Entry 6XKV (electron microscopy, 3.50 A resolution); this record covers chains P and R of the 6 polymer chains in the assembly.

== Chain P ==
Molecule: Cytochrome b
Organism: Rhodobacter capsulatus (strain ATCC BAA-309 / NBRC 16581 / SB1003)
UniProt: D5ANZ3 (CYB_RHOCB); residues 1-437 here = UniProt positions 1-437
Sequence (437 residues; each row starts with the number of its first residue):
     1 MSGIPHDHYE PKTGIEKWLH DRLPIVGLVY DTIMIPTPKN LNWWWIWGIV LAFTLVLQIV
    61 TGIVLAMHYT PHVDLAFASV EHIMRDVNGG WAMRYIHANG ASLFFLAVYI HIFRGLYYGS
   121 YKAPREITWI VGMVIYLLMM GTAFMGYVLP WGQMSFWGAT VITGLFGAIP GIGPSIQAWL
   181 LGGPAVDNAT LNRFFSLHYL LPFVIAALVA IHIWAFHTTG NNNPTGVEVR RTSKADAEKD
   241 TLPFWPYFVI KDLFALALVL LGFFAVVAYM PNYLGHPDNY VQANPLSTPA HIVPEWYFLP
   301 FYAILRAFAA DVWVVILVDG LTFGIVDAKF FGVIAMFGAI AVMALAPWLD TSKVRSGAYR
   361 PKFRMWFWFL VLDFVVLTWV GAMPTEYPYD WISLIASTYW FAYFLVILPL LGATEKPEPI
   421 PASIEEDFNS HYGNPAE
Disordered / not traced: 1, 233-236, 429-437
Swiss-Prot annotation at these positions:
  - binding site (heme b): His97, His111, His198, His212
  - mutagenesis: Phe144 (F144L/S: Loss of binding affinity for ubiquinone and ubiquinol)

== Chain R ==
Molecule: Ubiquinol-cytochrome c reductase iron-sulfur subunit
Organism: Rhodobacter capsulatus (strain ATCC BAA-309 / NBRC 16581 / SB1003)
Notes: EC 7.1.1.8
UniProt: D5ANZ2 (UCRI_RHOCB); numbering as in UniProt (aligned over 1-191)
Sequence (191 residues; numbered 1 to 191; the number before each row is that of its first residue):
     1 MSHAEDNAGT RRDFLYHATA ATGVVVTGAA VWPLINQMNA SADVKAMASI FVDVSAVEVG
    61 TQLTVKWRGK PVFIRRRDEK DIELARSVPL GALRDTSAEN ANKPGAEATD ENRTLPAFDG
   121 TNTGEWLVML GVCTHLGCVP MGDKSGDFGG WFCPCHGSHY DSAGRIRKGP APRNLDIPVA
   181 AFVDETTIKL G
Disordered / not traced: 1-10
Swiss-Prot annotation at these positions:
  - binding site ([2Fe-2S] cluster): Cys133, His135, Cys153, His156
Disulfide bonds: Cys138-Cys155

== Interface between chain P and chain R ==
Residue-residue contacts - 30 pairs, chain P then chain R:
  Trp157(P) with Val139(R), hydrophobic
  Thr160(P) with Leu136(R); Gly137(R)
  Val161(P) with Leu136(R); Cys138(R), hydrophobic
  Gly164(P) with Leu136(R)
  Leu165(P) with Leu136(R), hydrophobic
  Trp179(P) with Ile35(R), hydrogen bond (side chain-backbone); Met38(R), hydrophobic; Asn39(R)
  Gly182(P) with Met38(R); Ala40(R)
  Pro184(P) with Val44(R); Lys70(R)
  Arg193(P) with Met38(R), hydrogen bond (side chain-backbone)
  Pro285(P) with Pro71(R); Val139(R)
  Leu286(P) with Pro71(R), hydrophobic; Val139(R)
  Thr288(P) with Val139(R), hydrogen bond (side chain-backbone); Met141(R); Pro154(R)
  Pro289(P) with Pro154(R)
  Ile292(P) with Cys155(R), hydrophobic
  Tyr302(P) with Cys155(R), hydrogen bond (side chain-backbone); His156(R), hydrogen bond
  Arg306(P) with His156(R)
  Lys329(P) with Thr134(R), hydrogen bond (side chain-backbone); His135(R), hydrogen bond (side chain-backbone)
  Thr385(P) with His156(R)
Other interface residues (no listed pair), chain P (23 interface residues in all): Ala178, Gly183, Ala185, Ala290, His291
Other interface residues (no listed pair), chain R (22 interface residues in all): Gln37, Lys66, Arg68, Gly69, Pro172

== Overview ==
The interface between chain P and chain R involves 23 residues on one side and 22 on the other, with 7
hydrogen bonds. Polar pairs include Trp179(P)-Ile35(R), Arg193(P)-Met38(R) and Thr288(P)-Val139(R).
Here chain P is Cytochrome b and chain R is Ubiquinol-cytochrome c reductase iron-sulfur subunit, both from
Rhodobacter capsulatus (strain ATCC BAA-309 / NBRC 16581 / SB1003). Entry 6XKV (R. capsulatus cyt bc1 with
both FeS proteins in b position (CIII2 b-b)) was determined by electron microscopy, deposited together with
6XI0, 6XKT, 6XKU, 6XKW, 6XKX and 6XKZ.
